PDB entry 1PBB | X-ray diffraction, 2.50 A resolution | chain A

# Chain A
Protein: P-hydroxybenzoate hydroxylase
Organism: Pseudomonas fluorescens
Notes: EC 1.14.13.2
UniProt: P00438 (PHHY_PSEFL); residues 1-394 here = UniProt positions 1-394
Sequence (394 residues; each row starts with the number of its first residue):
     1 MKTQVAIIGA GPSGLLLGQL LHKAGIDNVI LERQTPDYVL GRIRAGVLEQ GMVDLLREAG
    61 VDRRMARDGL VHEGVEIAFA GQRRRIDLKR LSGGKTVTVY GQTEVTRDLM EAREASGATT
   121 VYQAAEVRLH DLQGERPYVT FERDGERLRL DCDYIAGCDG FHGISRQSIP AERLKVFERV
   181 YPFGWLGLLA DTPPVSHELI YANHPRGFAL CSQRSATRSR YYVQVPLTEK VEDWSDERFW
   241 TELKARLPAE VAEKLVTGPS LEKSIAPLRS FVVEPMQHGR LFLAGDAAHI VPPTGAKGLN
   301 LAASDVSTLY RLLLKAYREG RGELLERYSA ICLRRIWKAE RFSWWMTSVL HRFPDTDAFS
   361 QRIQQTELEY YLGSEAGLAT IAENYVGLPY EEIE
Unresolved in the structure: 392-394
Construct notes: conflict S116 (Cys in P00438)
Residues lining bound ligands:
  - 2,4-dihydroxybenzoic acid (DOB): R44, A45, G46, V47, W185, L199, Y201, L210, S212, Q213, R214, R220, Y222, P293, T294, G295, A296, Y385
  - FAD (flavin-adenine dinucleotide): I8, G9, A10, G11, P12, S13, G14, L31, E32, R33, Q34, V39, R42, R44, A45, Q102, V127, C158, D159, G160, H162, G163, I164, Y222, A266, A284, G285, D286, P293, A296, G298, L299, A302
Swiss-Prot annotation at these positions:
  - binding site (FAD): S13, E32, R42 to V47, Q102, D286, L299, N300
  - binding site (substrate): Y201, S212 to R214, Y222, P293
  - site (Important for catalytic activity): Y201, Y385

# Overview
Ligands of chain A: flavin-adenine dinucleotide and 2,4-dihydroxybenzoic acid. Curated annotation (UniProt)
lists 12 FAD-binding residues and 6 substrate-binding residues.
Chain A is P-hydroxybenzoate hydroxylase (Pseudomonas fluorescens); the structure, Crystal structures of
wild-type P-hydroxybenzoate hydroxylase complexed with 4-aminobenzoate, 2,4-dihydroxybenzoate and
2-hydroxy-4-aminobenzoate and of the try222ala ..., was determined by X-ray diffraction, deposited together
with 1PBC, 1PBD and 1PBF.
